Entry 7V67 (X-ray diffraction, 2.00 A resolution); this record covers chains A and B.

# Chain A (and B)
Molecule: Enolase 1
From: Candida albicans SC5314
Notes: EC 4.2.1.11; chain B of this document is another copy of the same molecule, construct and numbering; everything in this record applies to it too
Reference sequence: P30575 (ENO1_CANAL); numbering as in UniProt (aligned over 1-440)
Chain sequence (446 residues; each row starts with the number of its first residue):
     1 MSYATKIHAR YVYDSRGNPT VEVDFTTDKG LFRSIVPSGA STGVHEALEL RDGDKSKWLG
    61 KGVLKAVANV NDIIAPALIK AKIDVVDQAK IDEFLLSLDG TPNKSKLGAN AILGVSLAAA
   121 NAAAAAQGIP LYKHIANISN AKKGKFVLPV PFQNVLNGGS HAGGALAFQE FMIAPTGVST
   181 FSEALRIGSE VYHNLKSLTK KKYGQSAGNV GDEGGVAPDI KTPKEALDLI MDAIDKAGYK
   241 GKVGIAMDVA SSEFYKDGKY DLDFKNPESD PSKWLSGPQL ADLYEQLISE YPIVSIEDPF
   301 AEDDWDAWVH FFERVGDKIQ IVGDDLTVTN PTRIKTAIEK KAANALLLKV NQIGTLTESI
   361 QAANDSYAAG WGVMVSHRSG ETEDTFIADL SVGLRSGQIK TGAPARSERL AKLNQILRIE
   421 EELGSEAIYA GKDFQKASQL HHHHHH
Unresolved in the structure: 1, 441-446 (chain B: 1-2, 41-43, 441-446)
Construct notes: expression tag (441-446)
UniProt features mapped onto this chain:
  - active site: Glu-213 (Proton donor), Lys-349 (Proton acceptor)
  - binding site (substrate): His-161, Glu-170, Glu-297, Asp-324, Ser-376 to Ser-379, Lys-400
  - binding site (Mg(2+)): Asp-248, Glu-297, Asp-324
What the authors report for this chain:
  - mutagenesis - D263A/S269A/K273A: abolished binding to BE

# Chain A / chain B interface
Residue-residue contacts - 101 pairs, chain A then chain B:
  His-8(A) / Glu-421(B)  salt bridge
  Arg-10(A) / Arg-418(B)
  Arg-10(A) / Glu-421(B)  salt bridge
  Tyr-11(A) / Leu-417(B)
  Val-12(A) / Asn-414(B)
  Tyr-13(A) / Leu-185(B)  hydrophobic
  Tyr-13(A) / Arg-186(B)  hydrogen bond (side chain-backbone)
  Tyr-13(A) / Ser-189(B)
  Tyr-13(A) / Leu-410(B)  hydrophobic
  Tyr-13(A) / Asn-414(B)  hydrogen bond (backbone-side chain)
  Tyr-13(A) / Leu-417(B)  hydrophobic
  Asp-14(A) / Leu-410(B)
  Ser-15(A) / Ala-405(B)
  Ser-15(A) / Arg-406(B)
  Ser-15(A) / Ser-407(B)
  Arg-16(A) / His-193(B)  hydrogen bond (backbone-side chain)
  Arg-16(A) / Pro-404(B)
  Gly-17(A) / Ser-189(B)
  Gly-17(A) / His-193(B)
  Gly-17(A) / Pro-404(B)
  Gly-17(A) / Leu-410(B)
  Asn-18(A) / His-193(B)
  Glu-22(A) / Arg-418(B)  salt bridge
  Arg-33(A) / Arg-418(B)
  Ser-56(A) / Arg-186(B)
  Ser-56(A) / Glu-190(B)
  Ser-56(A) / Tyr-239(B)
  Lys-57(A) / Arg-186(B)
  Lys-57(A) / Glu-190(B)
  Trp-58(A) / Arg-186(B)
  Trp-58(A) / Ser-189(B)
  Trp-58(A) / Glu-190(B)  hydrogen bond (backbone-side chain)
  Leu-59(A) / Glu-190(B)
  Ala-162(A) / Asn-209(B)
  Gly-163(A) / Gln-205(B)
  Gly-163(A) / Asn-209(B)  hydrogen bond (backbone-side chain)
  Gly-164(A) / Gln-205(B)
  Ser-182(A) / Tyr-11(B)
  Leu-185(A) / Tyr-13(B)  hydrophobic
  Arg-186(A) / Tyr-13(B)  hydrogen bond (backbone-side chain)
  Arg-186(A) / Ser-56(B)  hydrogen bond (side chain-backbone)
  Arg-186(A) / Lys-57(B)
  Arg-186(A) / Trp-58(B)
  Ser-189(A) / Tyr-13(B)
  Ser-189(A) / Gly-17(B)
  Ser-189(A) / Trp-58(B)
  Glu-190(A) / Lys-57(B)
  Glu-190(A) / Trp-58(B)  hydrogen bond (side chain-backbone)
  His-193(A) / Arg-16(B)  hydrogen bond (side chain-backbone)
  His-193(A) / Gly-17(B)
  His-193(A) / Asn-18(B)  hydrogen bond
  His-193(A) / Leu-59(B)
  Lys-196(A) / Asp-212(B)  salt bridge
  Gln-205(A) / Ser-160(B)  hydrogen bond (side chain-backbone)
  Gln-205(A) / His-161(B)
  Gln-205(A) / Ala-162(B)
  Gln-205(A) / Gly-163(B)
  Asn-209(A) / Asn-209(B)
  Asn-209(A) / Val-210(B)
  Asn-209(A) / Gly-211(B)
  Val-210(A) / Asn-209(B)
  Val-210(A) / Val-210(B)  hydrogen bond (backbone-backbone)
  Val-210(A) / Arg-406(B)
  Ala-217(A) / Asn-209(B)
  Asp-219(A) / Ser-206(B)  hydrogen bond
  Glu-381(A) / Ser-407(B)
  Thr-382(A) / Ser-407(B)
  Glu-383(A) / Ala-411(B)
  Glu-383(A) / Asn-414(B)  hydrogen bond
  Glu-383(A) / Arg-418(B)  salt bridge
  Pro-404(A) / Arg-16(B)
  Pro-404(A) / Gly-17(B)  hydrogen bond (backbone-backbone)
  Ala-405(A) / Asp-14(B)
  Ala-405(A) / Ser-15(B)
  Ala-405(A) / Arg-16(B)
  Arg-406(A) / Ser-15(B)
  Arg-406(A) / Val-210(B)
  Arg-406(A) / Ala-405(B)  hydrogen bond (side chain-backbone)
  Arg-406(A) / Arg-406(B)
  Arg-406(A) / Glu-408(B)
  Ser-407(A) / Ser-15(B)
  Ser-407(A) / Glu-381(B)
  Ser-407(A) / Thr-382(B)
  Ser-407(A) / Glu-383(B)
  Ser-407(A) / Glu-408(B)  hydrogen bond (backbone-side chain)
  Glu-408(A) / Arg-406(B)
  Glu-408(A) / Ser-407(B)  hydrogen bond (side chain-backbone)
  Leu-410(A) / Tyr-13(B)  hydrophobic
  Leu-410(A) / Asp-14(B)
  Ala-411(A) / Glu-383(B)
  Asn-414(A) / Val-12(B)
  Asn-414(A) / Tyr-13(B)  hydrogen bond (side chain-backbone)
  Asn-414(A) / Glu-383(B)  hydrogen bond
  Leu-417(A) / Tyr-11(B)
  Leu-417(A) / Tyr-13(B)  hydrophobic
  Arg-418(A) / Arg-10(B)
  Arg-418(A) / Glu-22(B)  salt bridge
  Arg-418(A) / Arg-33(B)
  Arg-418(A) / Glu-383(B)  salt bridge
  Glu-421(A) / His-8(B)  salt bridge
  Glu-421(A) / Arg-10(B)  salt bridge
Other interface residues (no listed pair), chain A (48 interface residues in all): Ile-35, Asn-194, Tyr-239
Other interface residues (no listed pair), chain B (50 interface residues in all): Ile-35, Ser-182, Asn-194, Ala-217

# In short
The interface between chain A and chain B involves 48 residues on one side and 50 on the other, with 20
hydrogen bonds and 9 salt bridges. Polar contacts include His-8(A)/Glu-421(B), Arg-10(A)/Glu-421(B) and
Glu-22(A)/Arg-418(B). From the paper: D263A/S269A/K273A of chain A abolish binding to BE.
Both chains are Enolase 1 (Candida albicans SC5314). Entry 7V67 (Crystal Structure of Enolase1 from Candida
albicans) was determined by X-ray diffraction, deposited together with 7VRD.
